PDB entry 6PEM | electron microscopy, 3.50 A resolution | chains 4 and 9 of the 74 polymer chains in the assembly

== Chain 4 ==
Protein: Surface presentation of antigens protein SpaP
Organism: Salmonella typhimurium (strain LT2 / SGSC1412 / ATCC 700720)
UniProt: P40700 (SPAP_SALTY); residues 1-224 here = UniProt positions 1-224
Sequence (224 residues; each row starts with the number of its first residue):
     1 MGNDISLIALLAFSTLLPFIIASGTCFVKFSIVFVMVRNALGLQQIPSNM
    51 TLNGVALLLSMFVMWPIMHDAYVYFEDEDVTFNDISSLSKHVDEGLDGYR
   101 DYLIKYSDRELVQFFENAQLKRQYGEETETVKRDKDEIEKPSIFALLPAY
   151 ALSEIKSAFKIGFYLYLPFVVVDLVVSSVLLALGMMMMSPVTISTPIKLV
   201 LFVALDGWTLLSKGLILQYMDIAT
Disordered / not traced: 1-2, 76-85, 224

== Chain 9 ==
Protein: Surface presentation of antigens protein SpaQ
Organism: Salmonella typhimurium (strain LT2 / SGSC1412 / ATCC 700720)
UniProt: P0A1L7 (SPAQ_SALTY); numbering as in UniProt (aligned over 1-86)
Sequence (86 residues; row label = number of the first residue in the row):
     1 MDDLVFAGNKALYLVLILSGWPTIVATIIGLLVGLFQTVTQLQEQTLPFG
    51 IKLLGVCLCLFLLSGWYGEVLLSYGRQVIFLALAKG
Disordered / not traced: 85-86

== Interface between chain 4 and chain 9 ==
Pairs across the interface (28):
  K160(4) - L4(9)
  I161(4) - A82(9)  hydrophobic
  F163(4) - L4(9)  hydrophobic
  Y164(4) - D3(9)  hydrogen bond
  Y164(4) - L4(9)
  Y164(4) - V78(9)
  Y164(4) - A82(9)  hydrophobic
  L165(4) - I79(9)  hydrophobic
  L167(4) - A7(9)  hydrophobic
  V171(4) - A11(9)  hydrophobic
  V171(4) - V15(9)  hydrophobic
  V172(4) - L71(9)  hydrophobic
  L174(4) - V15(9)  hydrophobic
  V175(4) - L18(9)
  V175(4) - S19(9)
  S178(4) - S19(9)  hydrogen bond
  A182(4) - K52(9)
  L183(4) - K52(9)
  L183(4) - V56(9)  hydrophobic
  L201(4) - L71(9)  hydrophobic
  L205(4) - L72(9)  hydrophobic
  L205(4) - G75(9)
  L205(4) - R76(9)
  L205(4) - I79(9)  hydrophobic
  L210(4) - L83(9)
  G214(4) - L83(9)
  L215(4) - L83(9)
  Q218(4) - L83(9)  hydrogen bond (side chain-backbone)
Other interface residues (no listed pair), chain 4 (23 interface residues in all): P168, V179, A204, L211
Other interface residues (no listed pair), chain 9 (24 interface residues in all): L14, P22, T23, F49, L53, Y74, L81

== In short ==
The interface between chain 4 and chain 9 involves 23 residues on one side and 24 on the other, with 3
hydrogen bonds. Polar contacts include Y164(4)-D3(9), S178(4)-S19(9) and Q218(4)-L83(9).
Here chain 4 is Surface presentation of antigens protein SpaP and chain 9 is Surface presentation of antigens
protein SpaQ, both from Salmonella typhimurium (strain LT2 / SGSC1412 / ATCC 700720). Entry 6PEM (Focussed
refinement of InvGN0N1:SpaPQR:PrgHK from Salmonella SPI-1 injectisome NC-base) was determined by electron
microscopy (same publication as 6PEE, 6PEP, 6Q14, 6Q15 and 6Q16).
